5WMV - chain A; structure by X-ray diffraction, 2.60 A resolution.

Chain A:
Protein: Indoleamine 2,3-dioxygenase 1
Organism: Homo sapiens
Notes: EC 1.13.11.52
UniProtKB: P14902 (I23O1_HUMAN); residues 12-403 here = UniProt positions 12-403
Chain sequence (425 residues; each row starts with the number of its first residue):
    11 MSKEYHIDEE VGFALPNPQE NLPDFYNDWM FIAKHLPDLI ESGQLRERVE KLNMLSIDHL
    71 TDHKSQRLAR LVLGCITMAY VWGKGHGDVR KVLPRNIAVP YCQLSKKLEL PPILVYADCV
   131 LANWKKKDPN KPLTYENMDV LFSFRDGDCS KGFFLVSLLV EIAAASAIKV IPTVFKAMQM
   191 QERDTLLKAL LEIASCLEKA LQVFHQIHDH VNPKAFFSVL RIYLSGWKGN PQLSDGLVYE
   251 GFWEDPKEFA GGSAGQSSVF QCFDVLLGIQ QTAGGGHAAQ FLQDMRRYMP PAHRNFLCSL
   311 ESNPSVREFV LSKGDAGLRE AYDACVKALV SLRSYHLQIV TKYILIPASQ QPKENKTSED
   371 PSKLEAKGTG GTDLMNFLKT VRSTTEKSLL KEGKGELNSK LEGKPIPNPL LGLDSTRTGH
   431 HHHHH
Disordered / not traced: 11-12, 364-373, 404-435
Construct notes: initiating methionine (11); expression tag (404-435)
Metal / ion sites: heme Fe: H346 (together with cyanide ion)
Small-molecule neighbours:
  - cyanide ion (CYN): S263, A264, H346
  - heme (HEM): F163, S167, V170, F214, I217, F226, S263, A264, G265, F270, F291, L292, R343, H346, I349, V350, Y353, I354, G378, T379, G380, G381, T382, L384, F387, L388, V391
  - tryptophan (TRP): Y126, C129, V130, F163, F226, R231, L234, G262, S263, A264, I354, G378, T379
  - 2-(1H-indol-3-yl)ethanol (ZCW): V170, A174, L207, A210, F214, F270, F273, L339, L342, R343, H346
Curated features (UniProtKB/Swiss-Prot):
  - binding site (heme b): H346
Reported in the primary citation:
  - binding site for 2-(1H-indol-3-yl)ethanol: L207, A210, F214, L339, L342
  - mutagenesis - F270G: decreased catalytic activity on tryptophan

Overview:
Chain A binds cyanide ion, heme, tryptophan and 2-(1H-indol-3-yl)ethanol. From UniProt: heme b-binding residue
H346. The paper reports a binding site for 2-(1H-indol-3-yl)ethanol at L207, A210 and F214 among others; F270G
reduces catalytic activity on tryptophan.
Chain A is Indoleamine 2,3-dioxygenase 1 (Homo sapiens); the structure, Structural Insights into Substrate and
Inhibitor Binding Sites in Human Indoleamine 2,3-Dioxygenase 1, was determined by X-ray diffraction (same
publication as 5WMU, 5WMW, 5WMX and 5WN8).
